4FA8 - chains A and D of the 6 polymer chains in the assembly; structure by X-ray diffraction, 2.20 A resolution.

[Chain A (and D)]
Name: Secreted protein BARF1
From: Human herpesvirus 4
Notes: chain D of this document is another copy of the same molecule, construct and numbering; everything in this record applies to it too
UniProt: P0CW72 (BARF1_EBVG); residue numbers follow UniProt; this construct covers 19-221
Amino-acid sequence (203 residues; each row starts with the number of its first residue):
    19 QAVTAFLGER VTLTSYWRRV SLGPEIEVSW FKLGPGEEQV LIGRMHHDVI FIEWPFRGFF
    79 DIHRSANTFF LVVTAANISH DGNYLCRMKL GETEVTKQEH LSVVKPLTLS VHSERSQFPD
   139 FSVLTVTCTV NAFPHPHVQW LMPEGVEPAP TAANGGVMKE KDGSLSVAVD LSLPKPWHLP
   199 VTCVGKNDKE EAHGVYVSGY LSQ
Disordered / not traced: 19, 162-173, 220-221
Curated features (UniProtKB/Swiss-Prot):
  - glycosylation: Asn95 (N-linked (GlcNAc...) asparagine)
Cystine bridges: Cys146-Cys201
Glycans and other covalent adducts: N-acetylglucosamine (NAG) linked to Asn95
Reported in the primary citation:
  - post-translational modification sites: Asn95
  - conformationally variable residues (loop rearrangement, side-chain flip): Arg36 to Ser39

[Interface between chain A and chain D]
Contacting residue pairs - 8 pairs, chain A then chain D:
  Gln135(A) with Val67(D); Phe69(D); Arg75(D), hydrogen bond
  Phe136(A) with Arg62(D); His64(D); Val67(D); Phe69(D), hydrophobic
  Pro137(A) with Val67(D)
Other interface residues (no listed pair), chain A (5 interface residues in all): Asp138, Phe139
Other interface residues (no listed pair), chain D (7 interface residues in all): Met63, Trp72

[Summary]
The interface between chain A and chain D involves 5 residues on one side and 7 on the other; the contacts
include 1 hydrogen bond. Its one hydrogen-bonded contact is Gln135(A)-Arg75(D). N-acetylglucosamine is
covalently linked to Asn95(A). From the paper: a modification site at Asn95(A); conformational variability at
Arg36(A).
Both chains are Secreted protein BARF1 (Human herpesvirus 4). Entry 4FA8 (Multi-pronged modulation of cytokine
signaling) was determined by X-ray diffraction.
